Entry 4CZQ (X-ray diffraction, 1.20 A resolution); this record covers chain A.

[Chain A]
Name: Extralong manganese peroxidase
Organism: Ceriporiopsis subvermispora
Notes: EC 1.11.1.13
Amino-acid sequence (369 residues; numbered -3 to 365; the number before each row is that of its first residue; numbers below 1 keep their minus sign (Met-3 is residue -3)):
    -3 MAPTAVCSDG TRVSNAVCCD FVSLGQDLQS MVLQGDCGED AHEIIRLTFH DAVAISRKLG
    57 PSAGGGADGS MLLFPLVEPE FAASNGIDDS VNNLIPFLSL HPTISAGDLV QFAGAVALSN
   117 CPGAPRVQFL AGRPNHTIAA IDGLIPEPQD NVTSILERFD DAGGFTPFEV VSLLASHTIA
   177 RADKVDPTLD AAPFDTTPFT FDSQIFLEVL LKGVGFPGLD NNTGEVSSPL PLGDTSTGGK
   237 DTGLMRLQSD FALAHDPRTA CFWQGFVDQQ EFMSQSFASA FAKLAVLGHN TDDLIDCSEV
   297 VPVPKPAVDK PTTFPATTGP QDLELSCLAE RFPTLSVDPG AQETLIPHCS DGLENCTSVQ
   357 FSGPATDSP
Disordered / not traced: -3 to -2
Disulfides: Cys3-Cys15, Cys14-Cys293, Cys33-Cys117, Cys257-Cys323, Cys345-Cys352
Bound ions: Cd2+ site 1: Glu35, Glu39, Asp179 (together with heme); Ca2+ site 1: Asp47, Gly62, Asp64, Ser66; Cd2+ site 2 near Asp85 (its only coordinating residue here); heme Fe near His173 (its only coordinating residue here); Ca2+ site 2: Thr174, Asp191, Thr193, Thr196, Asp198; Cd2+ site 3 near Asp363 (its only coordinating residue here)
Ligand contacts: heme (HEM): Glu35, His38, Glu39, Ile41, Arg42, Phe45, Pro142, Glu143, Pro144, Ile151, Phe155, Leu169, Leu170, Ser172, His173, Ile175, Ala176, Arg177, Ala178, Asp179, Lys180, Val181, Phe190, Leu243, Ser245, Phe273, Phe277, Leu280
From the paper describing this entry:
  - Cd2+ coordination: Glu35, Glu39, Asp85, Asp179, Asp363
  - conformationally variable residues (order/disorder transition): Pro365
  - binding site for Cd2+: Asp85
  - mutagenesis - E35L, E35L/E39L: increased catalytic activity
  - mutagenesis - G82L, D85L: decreased catalytic activity on ABTS
  - mutagenesis - G82L/D85L, G82L/D85L/G348*: abolished catalytic activity on ABTS
  - mutagenesis - D85L/D179V, D85L/D179V/G348*: increased catalytic activity on ABTS
  - mutagenesis - E39L/G348*, D85L/G348*, D179V/G348*: abolished catalytic activity
  - mutagenesis - G82L/D85L/G348*: abolished catalytic activity on Mn2+

[In short]
Bound to chain A: heme. Glu35, Glu39 and Asp179 coordinate Cd2+ site 1. Asp47, Gly62, Asp64 and Ser66
coordinate Ca2+ site 1. From the paper: a binding site for Cd2+ at Asp85; E39L/G348*, D85L/G348* and
D179V/G348* abolish catalytic activity; 11 substitutions were tested in all.
Chain A is Extralong manganese peroxidase (Ceriporiopsis subvermispora); the structure, Crystal structure of
the extralong fungal manganese peroxidase from Ceriporiopsis subvermispora in complex with cadmium, was
determined by X-ray diffraction together with 4CZN, 4CZO, 4CZP and 4CZR from the same study.
